Entry 4UUZ (X-ray diffraction, 2.90 A resolution); this record covers chains A and B of the 3 polymer chains in the assembly.

Chain A:
Molecule: Histone H3
From: Drosophila melanogaster
UniProt: P02299 (H3_DROME); residues 0-135 here correspond to UniProt positions 1-136 (UniProt number = residue number + 1)
Chain sequence (136 residues; row label = number of the first residue in the row; numbering starts at 0):
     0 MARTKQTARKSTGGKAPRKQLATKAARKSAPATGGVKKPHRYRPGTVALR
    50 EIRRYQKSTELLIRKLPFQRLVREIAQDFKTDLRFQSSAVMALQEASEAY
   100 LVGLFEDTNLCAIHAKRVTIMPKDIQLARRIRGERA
Unresolved in the structure: 0-56

Chain B:
Molecule: Histone H4
From: Drosophila melanogaster
UniProt: P84040 (H4_DROME); residues 0-102 here correspond to UniProt positions 1-103 (UniProt number = residue number + 1)
Chain sequence (103 residues; numbered 0 to 102; the number before each row is that of its first residue; numbering starts at 0):
     0 MTGRGKGGKGLGKGGAKRHRKVLRDNIQGITKPAIRRLARRGGVKRISGL
    50 IYEETRGVLKVFLENVIRDAVTYTEHAKRKTVTAMDVVYALKRQGRTLYG
   100 FGG
Unresolved in the structure: 0-22, 102
Curated features (UniProtKB/Swiss-Prot):
  - DNA-binding region: Lys16 to Lys20
  - modified residue: Lys5 (N6-acetyl-N6-methyllysine), Lys12 (N6-acetyl-N6-methyllysine), Lys31 (N6-succinyllysine), Lys77 (N6-succinyllysine), Lys79 (N6-succinyllysine), Thr80 (Phosphothreonine), Thr82 (Phosphothreonine), Lys91 (N6-succinyllysine)

How chain A and chain B interact:
Contacting residue pairs (99):
  Leu60(A) with Arg36(B)
  Leu61(A) with Ala33(B); Arg36(B), hydrogen bond (backbone-side chain); Leu37(B), hydrophobic; Arg40(B)
  Ile62(A) with Ile29(B), hydrophobic; Leu37(B), hydrophobic
  Arg63(A) with Arg36(B)
  Pro66(A) with Gly28(B)
  Arg69(A) with Arg23(B), hydrogen bond (backbone-side chain); Asn25(B), hydrogen bond (backbone-side chain)
  Leu70(A) with Asn25(B); Ile26(B), hydrophobic; Ile29(B), hydrophobic; Leu62(B), hydrophobic
  Val71(A) with Ile66(B), hydrophobic
  Glu73(A) with Arg23(B); Asn25(B), hydrogen bond (side chain-backbone)
  Ile74(A) with Leu62(B), hydrophobic; Glu63(B); Ile66(B), hydrophobic
  Ala75(A) with Ile66(B), hydrophobic
  Gln76(A) with Arg23(B), hydrogen bond
  Phe78(A) with Glu63(B); Ile66(B), hydrophobic; Arg67(B)
  Lys79(A) with Val70(B); Glu74(B); Arg78(B), hydrogen bond (side chain-backbone); Lys79(B)
  Thr80(A) with Lys79(B)
  Asp81(A) with Lys79(B)
  Leu82(A) with Val70(B), hydrophobic; Lys79(B); Val81(B), hydrophobic
  Arg83(A) with Lys79(B), hydrogen bond (backbone-backbone); Thr80(B); Val81(B), hydrogen bond (backbone-backbone)
  Phe84(A) with Val81(B), hydrophobic
  Gln85(A) with Thr80(B); Val81(B), hydrogen bond (backbone-backbone); Thr82(B); Ala83(B), hydrogen bond (side chain-backbone)
  Ser87(A) with Ala83(B)
  Ala88(A) with Val81(B); Thr82(B); Ala83(B), hydrophobic; Val86(B)
  Ala91(A) with Val86(B), hydrophobic; Leu97(B)
  Leu92(A) with Leu62(B), hydrophobic; Val65(B), hydrophobic; Ile66(B), hydrophobic; Val86(B), hydrophobic
  Glu94(A) with Leu97(B)
  Ala95(A) with Phe61(B); Leu90(B), hydrophobic; Leu97(B)
  Ser96(A) with Leu58(B); Phe61(B); Leu62(B)
  Glu97(A) with Leu37(B)
  Ala98(A) with Arg95(B)
  Tyr99(A) with Val57(B); Phe61(B), hydrophobic; Arg95(B)
  Leu100(A) with Leu37(B), hydrophobic; Leu58(B), hydrophobic
  Val101(A) with Leu37(B); Arg40(B); Gly41(B)
  Leu103(A) with Val57(B), hydrophobic
  Phe104(A) with Ile34(B); Leu37(B); Ala38(B), hydrophobic; Gly41(B); Val43(B); Thr54(B)
  Glu105(A) with Gly41(B)
  Asn108(A) with Val43(B)
  Val117(A) with Lys44(B); Arg45(B)
  Thr118(A) with Arg45(B), hydrogen bond; Ile46(B); Ser47(B)
  Ile119(A) with Val43(B), hydrophobic; Arg45(B), hydrogen bond (backbone-backbone); Ile46(B), hydrophobic; Ser47(B), hydrogen bond (backbone-backbone); Ile50(B)
  Met120(A) with Ile50(B)
  Pro121(A) with Leu49(B), hydrophobic; Glu53(B)
  Ile124(A) with Ile50(B), hydrophobic; Glu53(B); Thr54(B); Val57(B), hydrophobic
  Gln125(A) with Glu53(B)
  Arg128(A) with Val57(B)
Interface residues without a listed pair, chain A (47 interface residues in all): Phe67, Arg72, Asp77
Interface residues without a listed pair, chain B (44 interface residues in all): Asp24, Gly42, Thr73

Summary:
47 residues of chain A face 44 of chain B across their interface, with 13 hydrogen bonds. Polar contacts
include Leu61(A)-Arg36(B), Arg69(A)-Arg23(B) and Arg69(A)-Asn25(B). From UniProt: a DNA-binding region on
chain B.
Here chain A is Histone H3 and chain B is Histone H4, both from Drosophila melanogaster. Entry 4UUZ
(MCM2-histone complex) was determined by X-ray diffraction.
